PDB entry 9FVQ | X-ray diffraction, 2.03 A resolution | chain A

# Chain A
Molecule: Ferric-mycobactin receptor, FemA
Source organism: Pseudomonas aeruginosa
Reference sequence: Q9I2J4 (Q9I2J4_PSEAE); residues 108-777 here correspond to UniProt positions 135-804 (UniProt number = residue number + 27)
Amino-acid sequence (670 residues; each row starts with the number of its first residue):
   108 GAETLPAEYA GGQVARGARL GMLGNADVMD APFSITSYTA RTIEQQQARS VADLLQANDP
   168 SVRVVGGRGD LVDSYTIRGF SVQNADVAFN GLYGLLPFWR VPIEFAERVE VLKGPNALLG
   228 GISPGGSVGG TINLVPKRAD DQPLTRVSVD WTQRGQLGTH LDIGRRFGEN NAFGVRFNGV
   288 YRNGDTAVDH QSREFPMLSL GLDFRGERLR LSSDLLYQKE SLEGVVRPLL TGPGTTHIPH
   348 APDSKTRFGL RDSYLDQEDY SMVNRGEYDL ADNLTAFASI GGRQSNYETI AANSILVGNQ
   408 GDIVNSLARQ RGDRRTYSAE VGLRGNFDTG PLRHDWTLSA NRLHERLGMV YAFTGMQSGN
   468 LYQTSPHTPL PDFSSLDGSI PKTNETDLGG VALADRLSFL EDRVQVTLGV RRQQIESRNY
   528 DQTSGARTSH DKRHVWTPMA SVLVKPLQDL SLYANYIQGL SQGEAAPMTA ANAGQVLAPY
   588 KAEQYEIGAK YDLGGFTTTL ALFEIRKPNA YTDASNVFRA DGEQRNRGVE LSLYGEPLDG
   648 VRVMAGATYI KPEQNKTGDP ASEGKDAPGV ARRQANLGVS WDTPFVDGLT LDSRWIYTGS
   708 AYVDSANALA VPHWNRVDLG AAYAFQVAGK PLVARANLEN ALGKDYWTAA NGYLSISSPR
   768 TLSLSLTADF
Ion coordination: K+ site 1: Asn132, Glu217; K+ site 2: Asn165, Met651; K+ site 3: Ser181, Tyr760 (together with 1,2-ethanediol); K+ site 4: Tyr200, Gly228, Ser230; K+ site 5: Ser230, Pro231; K+ site 6: Ser255, Asp257; K+ site 7 near Thr490 (its only coordinating residue here); K+ site 8: Asp673, Val677
Residues lining bound ligands:
  - pyochelin fe(III) / Pyochelin Fe(III) isomer: Leu178, Trp206, Arg334, Tyr394, Thr396, Ala398, Ala399, Asn400, Ala415, Gln417, Phe460
  - pentane-2,4-dione (P2D): Arg334, Pro335, Leu337, Asn400, Phe460

# Summary
Ligands of chain A: pyochelin fe(III) / Pyochelin Fe(III) isomer and pentane-2,4-dione. Asn132 and Glu217
coordinate K+ site 1. Asn165 and Met651 coordinate K+ site 2.
Chain A is Ferric-mycobactin receptor, FemA (Pseudomonas aeruginosa); the structure, Ferric-mycobactin
receptor (FemA) in complex with pyochelin, was determined by X-ray diffraction (same publication as 8S34, 9EX3
and 9F2T).
